7A23 - chains N and K of the 45 polymer chains in the assembly; structure by electron microscopy, 3.70 A resolution.

== Chain N ==
Molecule: Nad6m
Organism: Brassica oleracea
Chain sequence (205 residues; numbered 1 to 205; the number before each row is that of its first residue):
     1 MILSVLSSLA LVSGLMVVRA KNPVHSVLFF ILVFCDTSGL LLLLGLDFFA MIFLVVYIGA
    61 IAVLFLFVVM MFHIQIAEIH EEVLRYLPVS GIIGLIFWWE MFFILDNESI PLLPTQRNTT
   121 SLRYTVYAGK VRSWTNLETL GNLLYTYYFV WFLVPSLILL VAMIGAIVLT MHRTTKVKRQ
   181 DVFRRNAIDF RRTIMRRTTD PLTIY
Unresolved in the structure: 1, 76-120, 196-205

== Chain K ==
Molecule: Nad4Lm
Organism: Brassica oleracea
Chain sequence (100 residues; numbered 1 to 100; the number before each row is that of its first residue):
     1 MDLIKYFTFS MIIFILGIWG ILLNRRNILI MLMSIELMLL AVNSNFLVFS VSLDDMMGQV
    61 FALLVLTVAA AESAIGLAIF VITFRVRGTI AVEFINSIQG
Unresolved in the structure: 1, 87-100

== Interface between chain N and chain K ==
Residue-residue contacts - 81 pairs, chain N then chain K:
  Ser4(N) - Lys5(K)  hydrogen bond (backbone-side chain)
  Val5(N) - Lys5(K)
  Ser7(N) - Phe9(K)
  Leu11(N) - Phe9(K)  hydrophobic
  Leu11(N) - Ile12(K)  hydrophobic
  Leu11(N) - Ile13(K)  hydrophobic
  Leu11(N) - Leu16(K)
  Gly14(N) - Leu16(K)
  Leu15(N) - Leu16(K)
  Val17(N) - Ile30(K)
  Val18(N) - Leu16(K)
  Val18(N) - Trp19(K)  hydrophobic
  Val18(N) - Gly20(K)
  Val18(N) - Asn24(K)
  Ser26(N) - Ile30(K)
  Val27(N) - Met33(K)  hydrophobic
  Phe30(N) - Met33(K)  hydrophobic
  Phe30(N) - Glu36(K)
  Val33(N) - Leu37(K)  hydrophobic
  Phe34(N) - Leu40(K)  hydrophobic
  Thr37(N) - Leu40(K)
  Thr37(N) - Ser44(K)
  Leu40(N) - Tyr6(K)  hydrophobic
  Leu40(N) - Ser44(K)
  Leu41(N) - Leu47(K)  hydrophobic
  Leu43(N) - Tyr6(K)
  Leu44(N) - Tyr6(K)  hydrophobic
  Leu44(N) - Val48(K)  hydrophobic
  Leu46(N) - Leu47(K)  hydrophobic
  Leu46(N) - Val51(K)  hydrophobic
  Leu46(N) - Gln59(K)
  Phe49(N) - Leu47(K)  hydrophobic
  Phe49(N) - Gln59(K)
  Phe49(N) - Ala62(K)
  Phe49(N) - Leu63(K)
  Phe49(N) - Leu66(K)  hydrophobic
  Ile52(N) - Leu66(K)  hydrophobic
  Phe53(N) - Leu40(K)  hydrophobic
  Phe53(N) - Asn43(K)
  Phe53(N) - Leu66(K)  hydrophobic
  Tyr57(N) - Leu66(K)
  Ile61(N) - Ala70(K)  hydrophobic
  Ile61(N) - Ser73(K)
  Leu64(N) - Ser73(K)
  Leu64(N) - Ala74(K)  hydrophobic
  Leu64(N) - Leu77(K)  hydrophobic
  Phe65(N) - Leu29(K)  hydrophobic
  Phe65(N) - Leu32(K)  hydrophobic
  Phe65(N) - Met33(K)  hydrophobic
  Phe65(N) - Ser73(K)
  Phe65(N) - Leu77(K)
  Val68(N) - Leu29(K)  hydrophobic
  Val68(N) - Leu77(K)  hydrophobic
  Val68(N) - Phe80(K)  hydrophobic
  Val69(N) - Leu29(K)  hydrophobic
  Phe72(N) - Phe84(K)  hydrophobic
  Ile74(N) - Asn27(K)
  Ile74(N) - Phe84(K)  hydrophobic
  Asn136(N) - Gln59(K)  hydrogen bond
  Thr139(N) - Met56(K)
  Leu140(N) - Val60(K)  hydrophobic
  Leu143(N) - Met56(K)  hydrophobic
  Leu144(N) - Val60(K)  hydrophobic
  Leu144(N) - Leu63(K)  hydrophobic
  Leu144(N) - Leu64(K)  hydrophobic
  Tyr148(N) - Met57(K)  hydrogen bond
  Trp151(N) - Met57(K)  hydrophobic
  Trp151(N) - Leu64(K)
  Pro155(N) - Leu64(K)  hydrophobic
  Pro155(N) - Thr67(K)
  Ile158(N) - Val68(K)  hydrophobic
  Leu159(N) - Thr67(K)
  Leu159(N) - Ala71(K)  hydrophobic
  Ala162(N) - Ala71(K)  hydrophobic
  Ala162(N) - Ile75(K)
  Gly165(N) - Ile75(K)
  Ala166(N) - Ile75(K)
  Leu169(N) - Ile79(K)  hydrophobic
  Leu169(N) - Ile82(K)
  Thr170(N) - Ala78(K)
  His172(N) - Val86(K)
Other interface residues (no listed pair), chain N (51 interface residues in all): Pro23, Phe48, Val56, Phe152, Val161
Other interface residues (no listed pair), chain K (48 interface residues in all): Leu23, Leu39, Ala69, Val81

== In short ==
51 residues of chain N and 48 residues of chain K are in contact, with 3 hydrogen bonds. Polar pairs include
Ser4(N)-Lys5(K), Asn136(N)-Gln59(K) and Tyr148(N)-Met57(K).
Here chain N is Nad6m and chain K is Nad4Lm, both from Brassica oleracea. Entry 7A23 (Plant mitochondrial
respiratory complex I) was determined by electron microscopy, deposited together with 7A24.
